Entry 5NFZ (X-ray diffraction, 2.10 A resolution); this record covers chains B and F of the 6 polymer chains in the assembly.

# Chain B
Protein: Tubulin beta-2B chain
Organism: Bos taurus
UniProtKB: Q6B856 (TBB2B_BOVIN); the author numbering skips numbers that UniProt does not, so the offset changes along the chain: 1-42 = UniProt 1-42; 45-360 = UniProt 43-358; 369-455 = UniProt 359-445
Chain sequence (445 residues; each row starts with the number of its first residue; note: 10 numbers in that range are skipped by the numbering (no residue carries them; nothing is unmodelled there)):
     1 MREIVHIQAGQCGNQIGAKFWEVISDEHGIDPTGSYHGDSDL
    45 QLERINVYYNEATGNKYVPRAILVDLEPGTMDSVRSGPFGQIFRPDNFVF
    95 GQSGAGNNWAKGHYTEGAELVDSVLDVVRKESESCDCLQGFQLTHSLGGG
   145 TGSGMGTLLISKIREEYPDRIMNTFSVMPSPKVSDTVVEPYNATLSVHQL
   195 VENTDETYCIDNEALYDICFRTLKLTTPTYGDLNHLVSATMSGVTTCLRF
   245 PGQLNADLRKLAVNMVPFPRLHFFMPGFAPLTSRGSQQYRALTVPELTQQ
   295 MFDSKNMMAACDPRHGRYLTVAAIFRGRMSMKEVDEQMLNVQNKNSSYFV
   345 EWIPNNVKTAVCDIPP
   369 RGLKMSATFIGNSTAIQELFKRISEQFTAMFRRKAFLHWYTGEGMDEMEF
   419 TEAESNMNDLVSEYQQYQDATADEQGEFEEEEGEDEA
Unresolved in the structure: 1, 278-281, 440-455
Metal / ion sites: Mg2+: Q11 (together with GDP); Ca2+ near E113 (its only coordinating residue here)
Small-molecule neighbours:
  - 8WB (2-methoxy-5-(2,3,4-trimethoxyphenyl)cyclohepta-2,4,6-trien-1-one): V238, C241, L242, L248, A250, D251, K254, L255, N258, M259, T314, V315, A316, I318, N350, K352, A354, I378
  - GDP (guanosine-5'-diphosphate): G10, Q11, C12, Q15, I16, D69, N101, S140, G142, G143, G144, T145, G146, S147, V171, P173, V177, D179, E183, N206, L209, Y224, L227, N228
Swiss-Prot annotation at these positions:
  - motif: M1 to I4 (MREI motif)
  - binding site (GTP): Q11, E71, S140, G144, T145, G146, N206, N228
  - binding site (Mg(2+)): E71
  - modified residue: S40 (Phosphoserine), T57 (Phosphothreonine), K60 (N6-acetyllysine), S174 (Phosphoserine), T287 (Phosphothreonine), T292 (Phosphothreonine), R320 (Omega-N-methylarginine), E448 (5-glutamyl polyglutamate)
  - cross-link (Glycyl lysine isopeptide (Lys-Gly)): K60 (interchain with G-Cter in ubiquitin), K326 (interchain with G-Cter in ubiquitin)
What the authors report for this chain:
  - binding site for 8WB: C241, L242, L248, A250, L255, N258, M259, T314, A316, I318, N349, K352, A354, I378

# Chain F
Protein: Tubulin-Tyrosine Ligase
Organism: Gallus gallus
UniProtKB: E1BQ43 (E1BQ43_CHICK); numbering as in UniProt (aligned over 1-378)
Chain sequence (384 residues; numbered 1 to 384; the number before each row is that of its first residue):
     1 MYTFVVRDENSSVYAEVSRLLLATGQWKRLRKDNPRFNLMLGERNRLPFG
    51 RLGHEPGLVQLVNYYRGADKLCRKASLVKLIKTSPELSESCTWFPESYVI
   101 YPTNLKTPVAPAQNGIRHLINNTRTDEREVFLAAYNRRREGREGNVWIAK
   151 SSAGAKGEGILISSEASELLDFIDEQGQVHVIQKYLEKPLLLEPGHRKFD
   201 IRSWVLVDHLYNIYLYREGVLRTSSEPYNSANFQDKTCHLTNHCIQKEYS
   251 KNYGRYEEGNEMFFEEFNQYLMDALNTTLENSILLQIKHIIRSCLMCIEP
   301 AISTKHLHYQSFQLFGFDFMVDEELKVWLIEVNGAPACAQKLYAELCQGI
   351 VDVAISSVFPLADTGQKTSQPTSIFIKLHHHHHH
Unresolved in the structure: 103-125, 363-371, 380-384
Construct notes: expression tag (379-384)
Metal / ion sites: Mg2+: E331 (together with AMP-PCP)
Small-molecule neighbours: AMP-PCP (ACP; phosphomethylphosphonic acid adenylate ester): K74, I148, K150, I160, Q183, K184, Y185, L186, K198, D200, R202, R222, H239, L240, T241, N242, D318, M320, I330, E331, N333

# Interface between chain B and chain F
Residue-residue contacts (12; chain B residue first):
  R311(B) with R31(F)
  L333(B) with P56(F); G57(F)
  Q336(B) with R36(F), hydrogen bond
  N337(B) with T3(F); R36(F); L58(F)
  K338(B) with K28(F), hydrogen bond (backbone-side chain)
  S340(B) with L30(F); N34(F), hydrogen bond
  S341(B) with R31(F)
  E345(B) with R31(F), salt bridge
Other interface residues (no listed pair), chain B (9 interface residues in all): N349

# Overview
The chain B/chain F interface involves 9 residues from each chain; the contacts include 3 hydrogen bonds and 1
salt bridge. Polar pairs include E345(B)-R31(F), Q336(B)-R36(F) and K338(B)-K28(F). Bound to chain B: compound
8WB and GDP. Chain F binds AMP-PCP. From the paper: a binding site for 8WB at C241(B), L242(B) and L248(B)
among others.
Chain B is Tubulin beta-2B chain (Bos taurus) and chain F is Tubulin-Tyrosine Ligase (Gallus gallus); the
structure, TUBULIN-MTC complex, was determined by X-ray diffraction, deposited together with 5NG1.
